Entry 8YJZ (electron microscopy, 5.15 A resolution (low resolution: residue-level contacts below are approximate; hydrogen-bond / salt-bridge calls are withheld)); this record covers chains D and F of the 10 polymer chains in the assembly.

# Chain D
Name: Flap endonuclease 1
Source organism: Homo sapiens
Notes: EC 3.1.-.-
UniProt: P39748 (FEN1_HUMAN); numbering as in UniProt (aligned over 1-380)
Sequence (380 residues; numbered 1 to 380; the number before each row is that of its first residue):
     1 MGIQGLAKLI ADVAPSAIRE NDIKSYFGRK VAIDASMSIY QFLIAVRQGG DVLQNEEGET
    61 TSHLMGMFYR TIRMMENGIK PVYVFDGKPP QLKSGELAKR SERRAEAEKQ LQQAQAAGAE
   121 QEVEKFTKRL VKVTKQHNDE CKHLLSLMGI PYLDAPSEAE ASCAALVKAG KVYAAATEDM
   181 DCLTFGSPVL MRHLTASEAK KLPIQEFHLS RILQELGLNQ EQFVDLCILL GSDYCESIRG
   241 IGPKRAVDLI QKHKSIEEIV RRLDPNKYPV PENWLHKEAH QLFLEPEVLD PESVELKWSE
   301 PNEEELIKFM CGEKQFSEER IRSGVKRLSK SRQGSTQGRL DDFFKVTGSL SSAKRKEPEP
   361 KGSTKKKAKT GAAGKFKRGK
Disordered / not traced: 355-380
UniProt features mapped onto this chain:
  - region: Thr-336 to Phe-344 (Interaction with PCNA)
  - binding site (Mg(2+)): Asp-34, Asp-86, Glu-158, Glu-160, Asp-179, Asp-181, Asp-233
  - binding site (DNA): Arg-47, Arg-70, Glu-158, Gly-231, Asp-233
  - modified residue: Arg-19 (Symmetric dimethylarginine), Lys-80 (N6-acetyllysine), Arg-100 (Symmetric dimethylarginine), Arg-104 (Symmetric dimethylarginine), Ser-187 (Phosphoserine), Arg-192 (Symmetric dimethylarginine), Ser-197 (Phosphoserine), Ser-255 (Phosphoserine), Ser-293 (Phosphoserine), Ser-335 (Phosphoserine), Thr-336 (Phosphothreonine), Lys-354 (N6-acetyllysine), Thr-364 (Phosphothreonine), Lys-375 (N6-acetyllysine), Lys-377 (N6-acetyllysine), Lys-380 (N6-acetyllysine)
  - mutagenesis: Arg-29 (R29A: No significant effect on exonuclease activity or flap endonuclease activity), Asp-34 (D34A: Loss of flap endonuclease activity but substrate binding activity is retained), Arg-47 (R47A: Significantly reduced exonuclease activity and reduced substrate binding. The positions of the cleavage sites are also shifted), Arg-70 (R70A: Loss of exonuclease activity and reduced endonuclease activity. Reduced substrate binding), Arg-73 (R73A: No significant effect on exonuclease activity or flap endonuclease activity), Lys-80 (K80A: No significant effect on exonuclease activity or flap endonuclease activity), Asp-86 (D86A: Loss of flap endonuclease activity but substrate binding activity is retained), Arg-103 (R103A: No effect on flap endonuclease activity or substrate binding), Glu-158 (E158A: Loss of flap endonuclease activity and substrate binding), Asp-179 (D179A: No effect on flap endonuclease activity or substrate binding), Asp-181 (D181A: Loss of flap endonuclease activity but substrate binding activity is retained), Ser-187 (S187A: Fails to translocate from nucleoli to the nuclear plasma; S187D: Diminishes nucleolar localization), 3 further mutagenesis entries in UniProt
Reported in the primary citation:
  - conformationally variable residues (domain motion): Ala-116

# Chain F
Molecule: downstream DNA
Source organism: Homo sapiens
Sequence (14 nucleotides; each row starts with the number of its first residue):
     4 TTTTTTTTTA AAAT

# Interface between chain D and chain F
Contacting residue pairs - 32 pairs, chain D then chain F:
  Met-1(D) / DT7(F)
  Gly-2(D) / DT7(F)
  Ala-7(D) / DT9(F)
  Lys-8(D) / DT10(F)
  Met-37(D) / DT6(F)
  Tyr-40(D) / DT6(F)
  Ile-44(D) / DT6(F)
  Asp-86(D) / DT5(F)
  Gly-87(D) / DT5(F)
  Pro-89(D) / DT5(F)
  Lys-93(D) / DT7(F)
  Leu-97(D) / DT5(F)
  Arg-100(D) / DT6(F)
  Arg-100(D) / DT7(F)
  Arg-103(D) / DT6(F)
  Arg-103(D) / DT7(F)
  Arg-104(D) / DT5(F)
  Lys-132(D) / DT6(F)
  Lys-135(D) / DT4(F)
  Lys-135(D) / DT5(F)
  Asn-138(D) / DT5(F)
  Glu-158(D) / DT7(F)
  Glu-160(D) / DT7(F)
  Glu-178(D) / DT8(F)
  Asp-179(D) / DT7(F)
  Asp-179(D) / DT8(F)
  Met-180(D) / DT8(F)
  Arg-192(D) / DT8(F)
  Arg-192(D) / DT9(F)
  Asp-233(D) / DT7(F)
  Lys-267(D) / DT17(F)
  Tyr-268(D) / DT17(F)
Also at the interface, not in a pair above, chain D (31 interface residues in all): Ile-3, Gly-5, Val-133, Asp-181
Also at the interface, not in a pair above, chain F (9 interface residues in all): DA16

# Summary
The interface between chain D and chain F involves 31 residues on one side and 9 on the other. UniProt lists 7
Mg2+-binding residues, 5 DNA-binding residues and 15 mutagenesis sites on chain D. The paper reports
conformational variability at Ala-116(D).
Here chain D is Flap endonuclease 1 and chain F is downstream DNA, both from Homo sapiens. Entry 8YJZ
(Structure of the human endogenous PCNA-FEN1-RNase H2 complex - State D) was determined by electron microscopy
together with 8YJH, 8YJL, 8YJQ, 8YJR, 8YJS, 8YJU, 8YJV and 8YJW from the same study.
